Entry 8EH8 (electron microscopy, 3.40 A resolution); this record covers chains G and I of the 8 polymer chains in the assembly.

== Chain G ==
Protein: DNA-directed RNA polymerase subunit alpha
Organism: Escherichia coli
Notes: EC 2.7.7.6
UniProt: P0A7Z6 (RPOA_ECO57); numbering as in UniProt (aligned over 1-234)
Sequence (239 residues; row label = number of the first residue in the row):
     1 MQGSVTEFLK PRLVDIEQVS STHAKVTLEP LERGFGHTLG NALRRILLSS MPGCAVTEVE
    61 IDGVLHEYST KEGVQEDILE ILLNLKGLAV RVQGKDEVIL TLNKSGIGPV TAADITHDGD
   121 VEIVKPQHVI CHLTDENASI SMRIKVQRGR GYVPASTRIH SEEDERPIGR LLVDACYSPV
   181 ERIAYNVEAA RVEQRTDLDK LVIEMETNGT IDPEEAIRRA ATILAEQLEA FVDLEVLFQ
Disordered / not traced: 1-7, 160-165, 232-239
Sequence notes: expression tag (235-239)

== Chain I ==
Protein: DNA-directed RNA polymerase subunit beta
Organism: Escherichia coli
Notes: EC 2.7.7.6
UniProt: P0A8V4 (RPOB_ECO57); numbering as in UniProt (aligned over 1-1342)
Sequence (1342 residues; numbered 1 to 1342; the number before each row is that of its first residue):
     1 MVYSYTEKKR IRKDFGKRPQ VLDVPYLLSI QLDSFQKFIE QDPEGQYGLE AAFRSVFPIQ
    61 SYSGNSELQY VSYRLGEPVF DVQECQIRGV TYSAPLRVKL RLVIYEREAP EGTVKDIKEQ
   121 EVYMGEIPLM TDNGTFVING TERVIVSQLH RSPGVFFDSD KGKTHSSGKV LYNARIIPYR
   181 GSWLDFEFDP KDNLFVRIDR RRKLPATIIL RALNYTTEQI LDLFFEKVIF EIRDNKLQME
   241 LVPERLRGET ASFDIEANGK VYVEKGRRIT ARHIRQLEKD DVKLIEVPVE YIAGKVVAKD
   301 YIDESTGELI CAANMELSLD LLAKLSQSGH KRIETLFTND LDHGPYISET LRVDPTNDRL
   361 SALVEIYRMM RPGEPPTREA AESLFENLFF SEDRYDLSAV GRMKFNRSLL REEIEGSGIL
   421 SKDDIIDVMK KLIDIRNGKG EVDDIDHLGN RRIRSVGEMA ENQFRVGLVR VERAVKERLS
   481 LGDLDTLMPQ DMINAKPISA AVKEFFGSSQ LSQFMDQNNP LSEITHKRRI SALGPGGLTR
   541 ERAGFEVRDV HPTHYGRVCP IETPEGPNIG LINSLSVYAQ TNEYGFLETP YRKVTDGVVT
   601 DEIHYLSAIE EGNYVIAQAN SNLDEEGHFV EDLVTCRSKG ESSLFSRDQV DYMDVSTQQV
   661 VSVGASLIPF LEHDDANRAL MGANMQRQAV PTLRADKPLV GTGMERAVAV DSGVTAVAKR
   721 GGVVQYVDAS RIVIKVNEDE MYPGEAGIDI YNLTKYTRSN QNTCINQMPC VSLGEPVERG
   781 DVLADGPSTD LGELALGQNM RVAFMPWNGY NFEDSILVSE RVVQEDRFTT IHIQELACVS
   841 RDTKLGPEEI TADIPNVGEA ALSKLDESGI VYIGAEVTGG DILVGKVTPK GETQLTPEEK
   901 LLRAIFGEKA SDVKDSSLRV PNGVSGTVID VQVFTRDGVE KDKRALEIEE MQLKQAKKDL
   961 SEELQILEAG LFSRIRAVLV AGGVEAEKLD KLPRDRWLEL GLTDEEKQNQ LEQLAEQYDE
  1021 LKHEFEKKLE AKRRKITQGD DLAPGVLKIV KVYLAVKRRI QPGDKMAGRH GNKGVISKIN
  1081 PIEDMPYDEN GTPVDIVLNP LGVPSRMNIG QILETHLGMA AKGIGDKINA MLKQQQEVAK
  1141 LREFIQRAYD LGADVRQKVD LSTFSDEEVM RLAENLRKGM PIATPVFDGA KEAEIKELLK
  1201 LGDLPTSGQI RLYDGRTGEQ FERPVTVGYM YMLKLNHLVD DKMHARSTGS YSLVTQQPLG
  1261 GKAQFGGQRF GEMEVWALEA YGAAYTLQEM LTVKSDDVNG RTKMYKNIVD GNHQMEPGMP
  1321 ESFNVLLKEI RSLGINIELE DE
Disordered / not traced: 1, 891-914, 1342
UniProt features mapped onto this chain:
  - modified residue (N6-acetyllysine): Lys-1022, Lys-1200

== Interface between chain G and chain I ==
Residue-residue contacts - 69 pairs, chain G then chain I:
  Asn-41(G) / Gly-1215(I)
  Asn-41(G) / Arg-1216(I)  hydrogen bond (side chain-backbone)
  Asn-41(G) / Thr-1217(I)
  Asn-41(G) / Gly-1218(I)
  Arg-44(G) / Glu-1083(I)
  Arg-44(G) / Tyr-1087(I)
  Arg-44(G) / Gly-1215(I)
  Arg-45(G) / Glu-1083(I)  hydrogen bond (side chain-backbone)
  Arg-45(G) / Asp-1084(I)  salt bridge
  Arg-45(G) / Gly-1215(I)
  Arg-45(G) / Arg-1216(I)
  Leu-48(G) / Glu-1083(I)
  Ser-49(G) / Glu-1083(I)
  Leu-65(G) / Ile-873(I)
  His-66(G) / Ile-873(I)
  His-66(G) / Gly-874(I)
  His-66(G) / Thr-927(I)
  His-66(G) / Val-928(I)
  His-66(G) / Ile-929(I)
  Glu-67(G) / Lys-1057(I)
  Tyr-68(G) / Tyr-756(I)
  Tyr-68(G) / Thr-927(I)
  Tyr-68(G) / Ile-929(I)  hydrophobic
  Tyr-68(G) / Ala-1055(I)  hydrogen bond (side chain-backbone)
  Tyr-68(G) / Lys-1057(I)
  Thr-70(G) / Ala-729(I)
  Lys-71(G) / Asp-728(I)
  Glu-72(G) / Asp-728(I)
  Gly-73(G) / Asp-728(I)  hydrogen bond (backbone-side chain)
  Val-74(G) / Asp-728(I)
  Val-74(G) / Ala-729(I)  hydrogen bond (backbone-backbone)
  Gln-75(G) / Val-727(I)
  Gln-75(G) / Ala-729(I)
  Gln-75(G) / Val-771(I)  hydrogen bond (side chain-backbone)
  Gln-75(G) / Ser-772(I)
  Glu-76(G) / Ala-729(I)
  Asp-77(G) / Ala-729(I)
  Asp-77(G) / Lys-755(I)  salt bridge
  Asp-77(G) / Tyr-756(I)  hydrogen bond
  Asp-77(G) / Asn-766(I)
  Asp-77(G) / Met-768(I)
  Leu-79(G) / Leu-693(I)  hydrophobic
  Leu-79(G) / Tyr-756(I)
  Leu-79(G) / Ile-831(I)  hydrophobic
  Leu-83(G) / Arg-694(I)
  Asn-84(G) / Arg-694(I)  hydrogen bond
  Lys-86(G) / Gln-824(I)
  Lys-86(G) / Asp-826(I)  salt bridge
  Thr-134(G) / Tyr-726(I)
  Thr-134(G) / Val-727(I)  hydrogen bond (side chain-backbone)
  Asp-135(G) / Tyr-726(I)
  Tyr-152(G) / Val-823(I)  hydrogen bond (side chain-backbone)
  Tyr-152(G) / Gln-824(I)
  Ser-156(G) / Arg-1059(I)
  Ile-168(G) / Ile-873(I)
  Ile-168(G) / Gly-874(I)
  Ile-168(G) / Ala-875(I)
  Arg-170(G) / Glu-876(I)
  Leu-172(G) / Glu-876(I)
  Asp-174(G) / Asp-826(I)
  Glu-181(G) / Arg-821(I)  hydrogen bond (backbone-side chain)
  Arg-182(G) / Asn-1090(I)  hydrogen bond (side chain-backbone)
  Arg-182(G) / Gly-1091(I)
  Arg-182(G) / Thr-1092(I)
  Ile-183(G) / Gly-1091(I)
  Ala-184(G) / Asn-1090(I)
  Ala-184(G) / Gly-1091(I)
  Tyr-185(G) / Tyr-1087(I)  hydrogen bond
  Tyr-185(G) / Gly-1218(I)  hydrogen bond (side chain-backbone)
Also at the interface, not in a pair above, chain G (40 interface residues in all): Ser-69, Glu-80, Ile-107, Pro-154, Pro-167, Cys-176
Also at the interface, not in a pair above, chain I (44 interface residues in all): Ser-730, Pro-769, Leu-773, Glu-825, Glu-1089, Pro-1093, Asp-1214

== Overview ==
The interface between chain G and chain I involves 40 residues on one side and 44 on the other; the contacts
include 14 hydrogen bonds and 3 salt bridges. Polar pairs include Arg-45(G)/Asp-1084(I), Asp-77(G)/Lys-755(I)
and Lys-86(G)/Asp-826(I).
Here chain G is DNA-directed RNA polymerase subunit alpha and chain I is DNA-directed RNA polymerase subunit
beta, both from Escherichia coli. Entry 8EH8 (Cryo-EM structure of his-elemental paused elongation complex
with a folded TL and a rotated RH-FL (1)) was determined by electron microscopy together with 8EG7, 8EG8,
8EGB, 8EH9, 8EHA, 8EHF and 8EHI from the same study.
